Entry 5NMF (X-ray diffraction, 2.89 A resolution); this record covers chains A and D of the 5 polymer chains in the assembly.

# Chain A
Molecule: HLA class I histocompatibility antigen, A-2 alpha chain
From: Homo sapiens
UniProtKB: P01892 (1A02_HUMAN); residues 1-276 here correspond to UniProt positions 25-300 (UniProt number = residue number + 24)
Sequence (276 residues; each row starts with the number of its first residue):
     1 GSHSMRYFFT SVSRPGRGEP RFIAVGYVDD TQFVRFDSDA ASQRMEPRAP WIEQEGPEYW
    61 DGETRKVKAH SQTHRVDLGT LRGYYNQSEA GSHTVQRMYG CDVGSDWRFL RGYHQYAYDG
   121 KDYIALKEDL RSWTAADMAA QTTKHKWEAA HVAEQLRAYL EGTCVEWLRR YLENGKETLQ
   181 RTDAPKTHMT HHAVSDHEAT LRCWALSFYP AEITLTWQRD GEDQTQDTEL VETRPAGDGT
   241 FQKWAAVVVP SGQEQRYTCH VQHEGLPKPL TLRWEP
Disulfides: C101-C164, C203-C259

# Chain D
Molecule: HUman T-cell receptor Alpha chain
From: Homo sapiens
Sequence (200 residues; numbered 2 to 201; the number before each row is that of its first residue):
     2 KEVEQNSGPL SVPEGAIASL NCTYSDRGSQ SFFWYRQYSG KSPELIMFIY SNGDKEDGRF
    62 TAQLNKASQY ISLLIRDSKL SDSATYLCAV RTNSGYALNF GKGTSLLVTP HIQKPDPAVY
   122 QLRDSKSSDK SVCLFTDFDS QTNVSQSKDS DVYITDKCVL DMRSMDFKSN SAVAWSNKSD
   182 FACANAFNNS IIPEDTFFPS
Disulfides: C23-C89, C134-C184

# How chain A and chain D interact
Contacting residue pairs - 19 pairs, chain A then chain D:
  G62(A) with S95(D)
  R65(A) with S95(D), hydrogen bond (side chain-backbone); Y97(D)
  K66(A) with N94(D), hydrogen bond (side chain-backbone); S95(D); Y97(D)
  A69(A) with Y97(D)
  H151(A) with F49(D)
  E154(A) with Y51(D); S52(D), hydrogen bond
  Q155(A) with Y51(D); R92(D), hydrogen bond
  R157(A) with S52(D), hydrogen bond
  A158(A) with Y51(D)
  Y159(A) with Q31(D); N94(D)
  T163(A) with Q31(D), hydrogen bond; N94(D)
  E166(A) with R28(D)
Also at the interface, not in a pair above, chain D (12 interface residues in all): S32, K67, G96

# Summary
The chain A/chain D interface involves 12 residues from each chain; the contacts include 6 hydrogen bonds.
Among the polar pairs are R65(A)-S95(D), K66(A)-N94(D) and E154(A)-S52(D).
Here chain A is HLA class I histocompatibility antigen, A-2 alpha chain and chain D is HUman T-cell receptor
Alpha chain, both from Homo sapiens. Entry 5NMF (868 TCR in complex with HLA A02 presenting SLYNTIATL) was
determined by X-ray diffraction (same publication as 5NMD, 5NME, 5NMG, 5NMH and 5NMK).
